6AR1 - chains A and B of the 3 polymer chains in the assembly; structure by X-ray diffraction, 3.01 A resolution.

# Chain A
Protein: GsI-IIC RT
Source organism: Geobacillus stearothermophilus
Reference sequence: E2GM63 (E2GM63_GEOSE); numbering as in UniProt (aligned over 1-420)
Sequence (428 residues; row label = number of the first residue in the row):
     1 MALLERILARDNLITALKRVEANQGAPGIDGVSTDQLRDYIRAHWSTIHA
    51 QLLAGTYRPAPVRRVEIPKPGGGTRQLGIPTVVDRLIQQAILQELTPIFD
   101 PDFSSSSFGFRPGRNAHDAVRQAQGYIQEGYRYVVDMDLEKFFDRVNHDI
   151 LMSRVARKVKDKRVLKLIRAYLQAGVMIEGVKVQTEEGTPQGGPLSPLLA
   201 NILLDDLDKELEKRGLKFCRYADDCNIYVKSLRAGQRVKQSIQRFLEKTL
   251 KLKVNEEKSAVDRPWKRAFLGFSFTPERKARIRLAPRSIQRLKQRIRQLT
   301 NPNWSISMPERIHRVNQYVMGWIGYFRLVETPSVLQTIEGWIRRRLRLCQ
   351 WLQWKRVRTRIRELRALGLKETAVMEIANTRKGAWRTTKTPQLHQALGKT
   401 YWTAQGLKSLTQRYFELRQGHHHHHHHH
Unresolved in the structure: 1, 419-428
Construct notes: expression tag (421-428)

# Chain B
Molecule: 11-nt DNA strand
Sequence (11 nucleotides; each row starts with the number of its first residue):
     1 CTCCAGGCAAC

# Interface between chain A and chain B
Contacting residue pairs (18):
  Lys18(A) - DC3(B)  hydrogen bond to the phosphate
  Lys18(A) - DC4(B)  salt bridge to the phosphate
  Gln24(A) - DG6(B)  phosphate contact
  Phe110(A) - DC11(B)  base contact
  Tyr221(A) - DA10(B)  hydrogen bond to the base
  Tyr221(A) - DC11(B)  sugar contact
  Asp223(A) - DC11(B)  sugar contact
  Leu270(A) - DA10(B)  phosphate contact
  Arg291(A) - DA9(B)  salt bridge to the phosphate
  Arg291(A) - DA10(B)  salt bridge to the phosphate
  Gln317(A) - DG7(B)  sugar contact
  Tyr318(A) - DC8(B)  phosphate contact
  Tyr318(A) - DA9(B)  hydrogen bond to the phosphate
  Gly321(A) - DC8(B)  sugar contact
  Trp322(A) - DA9(B)  phosphate contact
  Tyr325(A) - DA9(B)  sugar contact
  Tyr325(A) - DA10(B)  sugar contact
  Phe326(A) - DA9(B)  phosphate contact
Also at the interface, not in a pair above, chain A (20 interface residues in all): Ala22, Ala116, Ala222, Asp224, Gly271, Ser288, Arg295
Also at the interface, not in a pair above, chain B (9 interface residues in all): DA5

# In short
20 residues of chain A and 9 residues of chain B are in contact, with 3 hydrogen bonds and 3 salt bridges.
Polar pairs include Tyr221(A)-DA10(B), Lys18(A)-DC3(B) and Tyr318(A)-DA9(B).
Chain A is GsI-IIC RT (Geobacillus stearothermophilus) and chain B is an 11-nt DNA strand; the structure,
Structure of a Thermostable Group II Intron Reverse Transcriptase with Template-Primer and Its Functional and
Evolutionary ..., was determined by X-ray diffraction (same publication as 6AR3 and 6AR5).
